Entry 3K7W (X-ray diffraction, 2.96 A resolution); this record covers chains A and C.

== Chain A ==
Protein: Serine/threonine-protein phosphatase 2A 65 kDa regulatory subunit A alpha isoform
Source organism: Homo sapiens
Reference sequence: P30153 (2AAA_HUMAN); residues 1-589 here = UniProt positions 1-589
Amino-acid sequence (589 residues; each row starts with the number of its first residue):
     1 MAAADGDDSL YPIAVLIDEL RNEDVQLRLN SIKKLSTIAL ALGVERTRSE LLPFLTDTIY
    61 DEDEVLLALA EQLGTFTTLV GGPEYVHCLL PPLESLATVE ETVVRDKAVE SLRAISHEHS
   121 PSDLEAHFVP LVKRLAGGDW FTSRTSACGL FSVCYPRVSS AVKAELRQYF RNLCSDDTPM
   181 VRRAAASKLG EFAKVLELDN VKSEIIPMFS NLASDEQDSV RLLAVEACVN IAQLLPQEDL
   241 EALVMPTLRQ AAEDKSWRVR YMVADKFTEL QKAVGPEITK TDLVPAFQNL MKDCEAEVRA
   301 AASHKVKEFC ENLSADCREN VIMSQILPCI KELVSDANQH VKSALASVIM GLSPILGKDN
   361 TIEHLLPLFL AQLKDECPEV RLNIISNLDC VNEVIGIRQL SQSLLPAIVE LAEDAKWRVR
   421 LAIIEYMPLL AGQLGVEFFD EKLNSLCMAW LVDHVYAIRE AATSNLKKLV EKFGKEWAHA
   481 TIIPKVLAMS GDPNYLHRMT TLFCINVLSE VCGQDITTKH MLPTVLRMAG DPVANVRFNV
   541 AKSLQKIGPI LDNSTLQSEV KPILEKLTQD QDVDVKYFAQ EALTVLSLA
Unresolved in the structure: 1-8
Swiss-Prot annotation at these positions:
  - modified residue: Ala-2 (N-acetylalanine), Lys-280 (N6-acetyllysine)
  - natural variant: Val-132 (V132L: In HJS2), Pro-179 (P179L: In HJS2), Met-180 (M180T: In HJS2; M180V: In HJS2), Arg-182 (R182W: In HJS2), Arg-258 (R258H: In HJS2), Val-470 (V470A: In HJS2; uncertain significance), Arg-498 (R498L: In HJS2)

== Chain C ==
Protein: Serine/threonine-protein phosphatase 2A catalytic subunit alpha isoform
Source organism: Homo sapiens
Notes: EC 3.1.3.16
Reference sequence: P67775 (PP2AA_HUMAN); residue numbers follow UniProt; this construct covers 1-309
Amino-acid sequence (309 residues; numbered 1 to 309; the number before each row is that of its first residue):
     1 MDEKVFTKEL DQWIEQLNEC KQLSESQVKS LCEKAKEILT KESNVQEVRC PVTVCGDVHG
    61 QFHDLMELFR IGGKSPDTNY LFMGDYVDRG YYSVETVTLL VALKVRYRER ITILRGNHES
   121 RQITQVYGFY DECLRKYGNA NVWKYFTDLF DYLPLTALVD GQIFCLHGGL SPSIDTLDHI
   181 RALDRLQEVP HEGPMCDLLW SDPDDRGGWG ISPRGAGYTF GQDISETFNH ANGLTLVSRA
   241 HQLVMEGYNW CHDRNVVTIF SAPNYCYRCG NQAAIMELDD TLKYSFLQFD PAPRRGEPHV
   301 TRRTPDYFL
Unresolved in the structure: 1-5, 294-309
Metal / ion sites: Mn2+ site 1: Asp-57, His-59, Asp-85; Mn2+ site 2: Asp-85, Asn-117, His-167, His-241
Small-molecule neighbours: dinophysistoxin-2 (XT2; (2R)-2-hydroxy-3-[(2S,5R,6R,8S)-5-hydroxy-8-{(1R,2E)-3-[(2R,4a'R,5R,6'S,8'R,8a'S)-8'-hydroxy-6'-{(1S,3S)-1-hydroxy-3-[( 2S,6R,11S)-11-methyl-1,7-dioxaspiro[5.5]undec-2-yl]butyl}-7'-methylideneoctahydro-3H,3'H-spiro[furan-2,2'-pyrano[3,2-b]p yran]-5-yl]-1-methylprop-2-en-1-yl}-10-methyl-1,7-dioxaspiro[5.5]undec-10-en-2-yl]-2-methylpropanoic acid): Arg-89, His-118, Gln-122, Ile-123, Tyr-127, Pro-190, His-191, Trp-200, Pro-213, Arg-214, Gly-215, Ala-216, Leu-243, Tyr-265, Cys-266, Arg-268, Cys-269
Swiss-Prot annotation at these positions:
  - active site: His-118 (Proton donor)
  - binding site (Mn(2+)): Asp-57, His-59, Asp-85, Asn-117, His-167, His-241
  - binding site (Zn(2+)): Asp-57, His-59, Asp-85
  - binding site (Fe(3+)): Asp-85, Asn-117, His-167, His-241
  - modified residue: Tyr-307 (Phosphotyrosine), Leu-309 (Leucine methyl ester)
  - natural variant: Gly-60 (G60V: In HJS3; uncertain significance), Asp-88 (D88G: In HJS3), Gln-122 (Q122H: In HJS3), Gln-125 to Leu-309 (deletion: In HJS3), Tyr-127 (Y127C: In HJS3), Asp-131 (D131H: In HJS3), His-191 (H191R: In HJS3), Arg-214 to Leu-309 (deletion: In HJS3), Asp-223 (D223H: In HJS3; D223V: In HJS3), Tyr-265 (Y265C: In HJS3), Phe-308 (F308FF: In HJS3)
  - mutagenesis: Asp-85 (D85N: Loss of phosphatase activity), Leu-309 (L309A: Loss of binding to PP2A B-alpha regulatory subunit)

== How chain A and chain C interact ==
Pairs across the interface (43):
  Trp-417(A) with Glu-67(C), hydrogen bond; Arg-70(C)
  Arg-418(A) with Glu-67(C), salt bridge; Pro-293(C)
  His-454(A) with Ile-71(C); Leu-287(C)
  Val-455(A) with Arg-70(C); Ile-71(C)
  Tyr-456(A) with Phe-69(C); Arg-70(C); Ile-71(C), hydrogen bond (backbone-backbone); Gly-73(C); Lys-74(C), hydrogen bond
  Ala-457(A) with Arg-70(C), hydrogen bond (backbone-backbone)
  Glu-460(A) with Lys-74(C), salt bridge
  Pro-493(A) with Asp-280(C)
  Asn-494(A) with Asp-279(C); Asp-280(C)
  Tyr-495(A) with Pro-51(C), hydrophobic; Asp-77(C); Thr-78(C); Asn-79(C), hydrogen bond (side chain-backbone); Asp-280(C), hydrogen bond (backbone-side chain)
  Leu-496(A) with Thr-78(C); Glu-277(C)
  Arg-498(A) with Asp-280(C), salt bridge
  Met-499(A) with Asp-77(C)
  Val-533(A) with Pro-51(C); Asp-280(C)
  Ala-534(A) with Arg-110(C)
  Asn-535(A) with Pro-76(C), hydrogen bond (side chain-backbone); Asp-77(C), hydrogen bond (side chain-backbone); Asn-79(C), hydrogen bond; Arg-110(C)
  Phe-538(A) with Pro-76(C); Asp-77(C)
  Asn-539(A) with Asp-77(C), hydrogen bond
  Lys-542(A) with Asp-77(C), salt bridge
  Asp-572(A) with Arg-110(C), salt bridge
  Asp-574(A) with Arg-106(C), salt bridge; Tyr-107(C); Arg-110(C), salt bridge
  Tyr-577(A) with Arg-106(C)
Other interface residues (no listed pair), chain A (25 interface residues in all): Phe-503, Val-573, Phe-578
Other interface residues (no listed pair), chain C (23 interface residues in all): Thr-7, Gly-72, Glu-109, Ala-292

== In short ==
Chain A and chain C form an interface of 25 and 23 residues respectively, with 10 hydrogen bonds and 7 salt
bridges. Polar pairs include Arg-418(A)/Glu-67(C), Glu-460(A)/Lys-74(C) and Arg-498(A)/Asp-280(C). Ligands of
chain C: dinophysistoxin-2.
Chain A is Serine/threonine-protein phosphatase 2A 65 kDa regulatory subunit A alpha isoform and chain C is
Serine/threonine-protein phosphatase 2A catalytic subunit alpha isoform, both from Homo sapiens; the
structure, Protein phosphatase 2A core complex bound to dinophysistoxin-2, was determined by X-ray
diffraction.
